Entry 6WPW (electron microscopy, 3.10 A resolution); this record covers chains C and N of the 6 polymer chains in the assembly.

== Chain C ==
Protein: Guanine nucleotide-binding protein G(s) subunit alpha isoforms short
Source organism: Homo sapiens
UniProt: P63092 (GNAS2_HUMAN), isoform P63092-2; the author numbering skips numbers that UniProt does not, so the offset changes along the chain: 1-48 = UniProt 1-48; 63-394 = UniProt 49-380
Chain sequence (380 residues; each row starts with the number of its first residue; note: 14 numbers in that range are skipped by the numbering (no residue carries them; nothing is unmodelled there)):
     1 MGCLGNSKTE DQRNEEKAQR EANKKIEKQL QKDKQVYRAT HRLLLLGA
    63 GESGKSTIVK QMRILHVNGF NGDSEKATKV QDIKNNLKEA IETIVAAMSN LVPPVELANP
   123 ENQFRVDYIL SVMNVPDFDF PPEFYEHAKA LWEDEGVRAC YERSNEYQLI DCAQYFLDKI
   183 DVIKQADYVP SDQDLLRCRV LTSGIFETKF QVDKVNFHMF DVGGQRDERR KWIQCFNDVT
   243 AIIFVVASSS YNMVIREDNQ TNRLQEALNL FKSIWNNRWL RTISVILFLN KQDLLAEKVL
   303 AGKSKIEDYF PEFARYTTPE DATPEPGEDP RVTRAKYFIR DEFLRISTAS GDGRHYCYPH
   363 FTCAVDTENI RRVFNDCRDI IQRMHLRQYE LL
Unresolved in the structure: 1-8, 63-203, 252-260

== Chain N ==
Protein: Nb35
Source organism: Lama glama
Chain sequence (138 residues; each row starts with the number of its first residue):
     1 QVQLQESGGG LVQPGGSLRL SCAASGFTFS NYKMNWVRQA PGKGLEWVSD ISQSGASISY
    61 TGSVKGRFTI SRDNAKNTLY LQMNSLKPED TAVYYCARCP APFTRDCFDV TSTTYAYRGQ
   121 GTQVTVSSHH HHHHEPEA
Unresolved in the structure: 129-138
Disulfides: Cys22-Cys96, Cys99-Cys107

== Chain C / chain N interface ==
Residue-residue contacts (27; chain C residue first):
  Arg228(C) - Thr114(N)  hydrogen bond
  Asp229(C) - Thr111(N)  hydrogen bond
  Asp229(C) - Ser112(N)  hydrogen bond (side chain-backbone)
  Glu230(C) - Thr114(N)  hydrogen bond
  Glu230(C) - Tyr115(N)
  Arg231(C) - Phe108(N)
  Arg232(C) - Pro100(N)
  Arg232(C) - Phe108(N)
  Arg232(C) - Tyr115(N)
  Asn261(C) - Lys43(N)
  Gln262(C) - Lys43(N)  hydrogen bond (backbone-side chain)
  Thr263(C) - Lys43(N)
  Asn264(C) - Glu46(N)
  Asn264(C) - Thr61(N)
  Gln267(C) - Trp47(N)
  Asn271(C) - Trp47(N)
  Lys274(C) - Lys33(N)
  Ser275(C) - Asp106(N)
  Ser275(C) - Cys107(N)  hydrogen bond (side chain-backbone)
  Ser275(C) - Phe108(N)
  Asn279(C) - Asp106(N)
  Arg283(C) - Arg105(N)
  Asp310(C) - Ser63(N)
  Tyr311(C) - Lys43(N)
  Tyr311(C) - Gly62(N)
  Tyr311(C) - Ser63(N)  hydrogen bond (backbone-backbone)
  Pro313(C) - Gly62(N)
Interface residues without a listed pair, chain C (20 interface residues in all): Leu272, Asn278
Interface residues without a listed pair, chain N (19 interface residues in all): Gly42, Gly44, Tyr117

== In short ==
20 residues of chain C and 19 residues of chain N are in contact, with 7 hydrogen bonds. Polar contacts
include Arg228(C)-Thr114(N), Asp229(C)-Thr111(N) and Asp229(C)-Ser112(N).
Here chain C is Guanine nucleotide-binding protein G(s) subunit alpha isoforms short (Homo sapiens) and chain
N is Nb35 (Lama glama). Entry 6WPW (GCGR-Gs signaling complex bound to a designed glucagon derivative) was
determined by electron microscopy.
